Entry 5EN3 (X-ray diffraction, 1.25 A resolution); this record covers chains A and B.

[Chain A (and B)]
Molecule: Transthyretin
From: Homo sapiens
Notes: chain B of this document is another copy of the same molecule, construct and numbering; everything in this record applies to it too
UniProt: P02766 (TTHY_HUMAN); residues 1-127 here correspond to UniProt positions 21-147 (UniProt number = residue number + 20)
Sequence (127 residues; row label = number of the first residue in the row):
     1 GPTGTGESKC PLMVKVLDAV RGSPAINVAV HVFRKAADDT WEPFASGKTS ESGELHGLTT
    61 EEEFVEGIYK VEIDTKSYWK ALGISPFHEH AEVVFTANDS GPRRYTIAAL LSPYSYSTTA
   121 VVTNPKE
Not modelled in the structure: 1-9, 126-127 (chain B: 1-9, 125-127)
Ion coordination: Na+ near Asp99 (its only coordinating residue here)
Small-molecule neighbours: luteolin-Cl (7LU; 2-[3,4-bis(oxidanyl)phenyl]-7-chloranyl-5-oxidanyl-chromen-4-one): Lys15, Leu17, Thr106, Ala108, Ala109, Leu110, Ser117, Thr118, Thr119
Swiss-Prot annotation at these positions:
  - binding site (L-thyroxine): Lys15, Glu54, Ser117
  - modified residue: Cys10 (Sulfocysteine), Glu42 (4-carboxyglutamate), Ser52 (Phosphoserine)
  - glycosylation: Asn98 (N-linked (GlcNAc...) asparagine)
Reported in the primary citation:
  - binding site for luteolin-Cl: Lys15

[Interface between chain A and chain B]
Residue-residue contacts (38):
  Phe87(A) - Phe95(B)  hydrophobic
  Phe87(A) - Tyr105(B)  hydrophobic
  Phe87(A) - Ile107(B)  hydrophobic
  Phe87(A) - Ala120(B)  hydrophobic
  Phe87(A) - Val122(B)  hydrophobic
  His88(A) - Val93(B)
  His88(A) - Val94(B)
  Glu89(A) - Val94(B)  hydrogen bond (backbone-backbone)
  Glu89(A) - Thr96(B)  hydrogen bond
  Glu92(A) - Glu92(B)
  Glu92(A) - Val94(B)
  Glu92(A) - Tyr116(B)  hydrogen bond (backbone-side chain)
  Val93(A) - His88(B)
  Val94(A) - His88(B)
  Val94(A) - Glu89(B)  hydrogen bond (backbone-backbone)
  Val94(A) - His90(B)
  Val94(A) - Glu92(B)
  Phe95(A) - Phe87(B)  hydrophobic
  Thr96(A) - Glu89(B)  hydrogen bond
  Tyr105(A) - Phe87(B)  hydrophobic
  Ile107(A) - Phe87(B)  hydrophobic
  Tyr114(A) - Thr119(B)  hydrogen bond (backbone-side chain)
  Tyr114(A) - Ala120(B)  hydrogen bond (backbone-backbone)
  Ser115(A) - Thr118(B)  hydrogen bond (side chain-backbone)
  Ser115(A) - Thr119(B)  hydrogen bond
  Tyr116(A) - Glu92(B)  hydrogen bond (side chain-backbone)
  Tyr116(A) - Ser117(B)
  Tyr116(A) - Thr118(B)  hydrogen bond (backbone-backbone)
  Ser117(A) - Tyr116(B)
  Ser117(A) - Ser117(B)  hydrogen bond
  Thr118(A) - Ser115(B)  hydrogen bond (backbone-side chain)
  Thr118(A) - Tyr116(B)  hydrogen bond (backbone-backbone)
  Thr119(A) - Tyr114(B)  hydrogen bond (side chain-backbone)
  Thr119(A) - Ser115(B)
  Ala120(A) - Phe87(B)  hydrophobic
  Ala120(A) - Tyr114(B)  hydrogen bond (backbone-backbone)
  Val122(A) - Phe87(B)  hydrophobic
  Val122(A) - Tyr114(B)  hydrophobic
Other interface residues (no listed pair), chain A (22 interface residues in all): Ile68, Lys70, Lys76, His90
Other interface residues (no listed pair), chain B (21 interface residues in all): Ile68, Lys76

[In short]
Chain A and chain B form an interface of 22 and 21 residues respectively, with 16 hydrogen bonds. Polar pairs
include Glu89(A)-Thr96(B), Glu92(A)-Tyr116(B) and Tyr114(A)-Thr119(B). Ligands of chain A: luteolin-Cl.
Curated annotation (UniProt) lists 3 L-thyroxine-binding residues on chain A. From the paper: a binding site
for luteolin-Cl at Lys15(A).
Both chains are Transthyretin (Homo sapiens). Entry 5EN3 (Crystal structure of human transthyretin in complex
with luteolin-Cl at 1.25 A resolution) was determined by X-ray diffraction (same publication as 5IHH).
